2FUG - chains 3 and 4 of the 8 polymer chains in the assembly; structure by X-ray diffraction, 3.30 A resolution.

Chain 3:
Name: NADH-quinone oxidoreductase chain 3
Source organism: Thermus thermophilus
Notes: EC 1.6.99.5
Reference sequence: Q56223 (NQO3_THET8); residue numbers follow UniProt; this construct covers 1-783
Amino-acid sequence (783 residues; numbered 1 to 783; the number before each row is that of its first residue):
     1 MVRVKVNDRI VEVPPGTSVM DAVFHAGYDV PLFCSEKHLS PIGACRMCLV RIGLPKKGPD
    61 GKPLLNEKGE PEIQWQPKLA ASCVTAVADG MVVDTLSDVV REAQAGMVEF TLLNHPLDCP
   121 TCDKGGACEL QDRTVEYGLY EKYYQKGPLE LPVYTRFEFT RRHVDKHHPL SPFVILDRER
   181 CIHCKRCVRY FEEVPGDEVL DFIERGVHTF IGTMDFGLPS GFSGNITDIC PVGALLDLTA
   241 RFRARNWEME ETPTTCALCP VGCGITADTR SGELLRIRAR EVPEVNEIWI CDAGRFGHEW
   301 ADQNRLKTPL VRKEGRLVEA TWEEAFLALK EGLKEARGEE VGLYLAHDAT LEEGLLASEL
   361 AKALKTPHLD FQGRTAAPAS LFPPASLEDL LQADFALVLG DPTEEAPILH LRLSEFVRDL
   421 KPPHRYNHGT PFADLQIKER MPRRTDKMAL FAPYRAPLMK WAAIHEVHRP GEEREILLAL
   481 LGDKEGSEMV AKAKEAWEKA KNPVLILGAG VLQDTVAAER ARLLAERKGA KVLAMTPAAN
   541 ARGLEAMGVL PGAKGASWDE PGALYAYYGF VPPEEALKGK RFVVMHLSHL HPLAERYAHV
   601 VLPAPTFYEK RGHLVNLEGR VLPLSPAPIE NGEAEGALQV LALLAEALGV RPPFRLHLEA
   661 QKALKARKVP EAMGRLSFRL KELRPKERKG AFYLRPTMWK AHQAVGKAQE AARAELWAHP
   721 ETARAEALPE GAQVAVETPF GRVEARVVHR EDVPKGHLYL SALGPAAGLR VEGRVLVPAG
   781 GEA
Disordered / not traced: 55-72, 143-150, 528-529, 715-716, 768-783
UniProt features mapped onto this chain:
  - binding site ([2Fe-2S] cluster): C34, C45, C48, C83
  - binding site ([4Fe-4S] cluster): H115, C119, C122, C128, C181, C184, C187, C230, C256, C259, C263, C291
Bound ions: 2Fe-2S cluster Fe: C34, C45, C48, C83; 4Fe-4S cluster Fe site 1: H115, C119, C122, C128; 4Fe-4S cluster Fe site 2: C181, C184, C187, C230; 4Fe-4S cluster Fe site 3: C256, C259, C263, C291
Small-molecule neighbours:
  - 2Fe-2S cluster (FES): P31, F33, C34, S35, I42, G43, A44, C45, R46, M47, C48, C83
  - 4Fe-4S cluster (SF4), molecule 1: H115, D118, C119, C122, K124, G125, C128, L130, Q131, R178, V232, G233
  - 4Fe-4S cluster (SF4), molecule 2: C181, I182, C184, K185, R186, C187, F202, I211, C230, P231, V232, A234, L235
  - 4Fe-4S cluster (SF4), molecule 3: C256, L258, C259, V261, G262, C263, I290, C291, G294, P407, I408
What the authors report for this chain:
  - 2Fe-2S cluster coordination: C34
  - 4Fe-4S cluster coordination: H115, C119, C122, C128, C181

Chain 4:
Name: NADH-quinone oxidoreductase chain 4
Source organism: Thermus thermophilus
Notes: EC 1.6.99.5
Reference sequence: Q56220 (NQO4_THET8); residue numbers follow UniProt; this construct covers 1-409
Amino-acid sequence (409 residues; each row starts with the number of its first residue):
     1 MREEFLEEIP LDAPPEEAKE LRTEVMTLNV GPQHPSTHGV LRLMVTLSGE EVLEVVPHIG
    61 YLHTGFEKTM EHRTYLQNIT YTPRMDYLHS FAHDLAYALA VEKLLGAVVP PRAETIRVIL
   121 NELSRLASHL VFLGTGLLDL GALTPFFYAF RERETILDLF EWVTGQRFHH NYIRIGGVKE
   181 DLPEEFVPEL KKLLEVLPHR IDEYEALFAE SPIFYERARG VGVIPPEVAI DLGLTGGSLR
   241 ASGVNYDVRK AYPYSGYETY TFDVPLGERG DVFDRMLVRI REMRESVKII KQALERLEPG
   301 PVRDPNPQIT PPPRHLLETS MEAVIYHFKH YTEGFHPPKG EVYVPTESAR GELGYYIVSD
   361 GGSMPYRVKV RAPSFVNLQS LPYACKGEQV PDMVAIIASL DPVMGDVDR
Disordered / not traced: 1-34, 258-262
What the authors report for this chain:
  - binding site for 4Fe-4S cluster: R84, H169, E322

How chain 3 and chain 4 interact:
Contacting residue pairs (40):
  L112(3) - M321(4)  hydrophobic
  L112(3) - E322(4)
  H115(3) - E322(4)
  P116(3) - E322(4)
  L117(3) - L317(4)
  L117(3) - T319(4)
  L117(3) - S320(4)
  L117(3) - M321(4)
  L117(3) - E322(4)  hydrogen bond (backbone-side chain)
  L117(3) - V324(4)  hydrophobic
  C119(3) - V324(4)  hydrophobic
  C119(3) - I325(4)  hydrophobic
  C119(3) - F328(4)
  P120(3) - V324(4)
  G125(3) - F328(4)
  G126(3) - F328(4)
  G126(3) - K329(4)  hydrogen bond (backbone-side chain)
  Q131(3) - I325(4)
  Q131(3) - F328(4)
  D132(3) - K329(4)  salt bridge
  T134(3) - I325(4)
  T134(3) - Y326(4)  hydrogen bond (backbone-side chain)
  V135(3) - Q308(4)  hydrogen bond (backbone-side chain)
  V135(3) - Y326(4)  hydrophobic
  E136(3) - Q308(4)
  L139(3) - Y326(4)
  P152(3) - P305(4)
  P152(3) - P307(4)  hydrophobic
  Y154(3) - P307(4)
  Y154(3) - T310(4)
  Y154(3) - P311(4)
  Y154(3) - P312(4)
  Y154(3) - P313(4)
  Y154(3) - M321(4)
  Y154(3) - A323(4)  hydrophobic
  T155(3) - M321(4)
  R161(3) - M321(4)  hydrogen bond (side chain-backbone)
  R245(3) - F328(4)
  W247(3) - F328(4)  hydrophobic
  W247(3) - T332(4)
Interface residues without a listed pair, chain 3 (23 interface residues in all): E109, L130, G138
Interface residues without a listed pair, chain 4 (21 interface residues in all): L316, E318

Overview:
The interface between chain 3 and chain 4 involves 23 residues on one side and 21 on the other, with 5
hydrogen bonds and 1 salt bridge. Polar pairs include D132(3)-K329(4), L117(3)-E322(4) and G126(3)-K329(4).
The paper reports a binding site for 4Fe-4S cluster at R84(4), H169(4) and E322(4); 4Fe-4S cluster
coordination by H115(3), C119(3) and C122(3) among others.
Here chain 3 is NADH-quinone oxidoreductase chain 3 and chain 4 is NADH-quinone oxidoreductase chain 4, both
from Thermus thermophilus. Entry 2FUG (Crystal structure of the hydrophilic domain of respiratory complex I
from Thermus thermophilus) was determined by X-ray diffraction.
